PDB entry 1GJ9 | X-ray diffraction, 1.80 A resolution | chains A and B

[Chain A]
Name: Urokinase-type plasminogen activator
Source organism: Homo sapiens
Notes: fragment: short chain
UniProtKB: P00749 (UROK_HUMAN); residues 1-23 here correspond to UniProt positions 156-178 (UniProt number = residue number + 155)
Sequence (23 residues; row label = number of the first residue in the row):
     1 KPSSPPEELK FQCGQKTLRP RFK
Disordered / not traced: 1-8, 19-23

[Chain B]
Name: Urokinase-type plasminogen activator
Source organism: Homo sapiens
Notes: EC 3.4.21.73; fragment: catalytic domain; engineered mutation(s): N145A
UniProtKB: P00749 (UROK_HUMAN); the construct lacks a stretch of the UniProt sequence and is renumbered around it, so the offset changes along the chain: 16-37 = UniProt 179-200; 38-60 = UniProt 205-227; 63-97 = UniProt 234-268; 98-110 = UniProt 271-283; 5 more segments
Sequence (253 residues; numbered 16 to 250 plus 19 insertion-coded residues; 1 number in that range is skipped by the numbering (no residue carries it; nothing is unmodelled there); the number before each row is that of its first residue; a row labelled like 37A-37D holds insertion residues (37A, then the next letters in order)):
    16 IIGGEFTTIE NQPWFAAIYR RH
37A-37D RGGS
    38 VTYVCGGSLM SPCWVISATH CFI
60A-60C DYP
    61 KK
   62A E
    63 DYIVYLGRSR LNSNTQGEMK FEVENLILHK DYSAD
97A-97B TL
    98 AHHNDIALLK IRS
110A-110D KEGR
   111 CAQPSRTIQT ICLPSMYNDP QFGTSCEITG FGKEASTDYL YPEQLKMTVV KLISHRECQQ
170A-170B PH
   171 YYGSEVTTKM LCAAD
185A-185B PQ
   186 WKTDSCQGDS GGPLVCSLQG RMTLTGIVSW GR
   219 GCALK
  223A D
   224 KPGVYTRVSH FLPWIRSHTK EENGLAL
Disordered / not traced: 244-250
Disulfides: Cys42-Cys58, Cys50-Cys111, Cys136-Cys201, Cys168-Cys182, Cys191-Cys220
Differences from the reference sequence: conflict Ala145 (Asn322 in P00749)
Ligand contacts: 134 (6-fluoro-2-[2-hydroxy-3-(2-methyl-cyclohexyloxy)-phenyl]-1H-indole-5-carboxamidine): Val41, Cys42, His57, Cys58, Asp60A, Tyr151, Asp189, Ser190, Cys191, Gln192, Gly193, Ser195, Val213, Ser214, Trp215, Gly216, Arg217, Gly219, Cys220, Pro225, Gly226, Val227
From the paper describing this entry:
  - binding site for 134: His57, Asp189

[How chain A and chain B interact]
Cross-chain cystine bridges: Cys13(A)-Cys122(B)
Pairs across the interface - 25 pairs, chain A then chain B:
  Leu9(A) - Pro114(B)
  Lys10(A) - Pro114(B)
  Phe11(A) - Pro49(B)  hydrophobic
  Phe11(A) - Ala112(B)
  Phe11(A) - Gln113(B)
  Phe11(A) - Pro114(B)
  Phe11(A) - Ile118(B)
  Phe11(A) - Gln119(B)
  Phe11(A) - Thr120(B)
  Gln12(A) - Gln119(B)  hydrogen bond (backbone-side chain)
  Cys13(A) - Thr120(B)
  Cys13(A) - Ile121(B)
  Cys13(A) - Cys122(B)  disulfide
  Gly14(A) - Trp29(B)
  Gly14(A) - Thr120(B)  hydrogen bond (backbone-backbone)
  Gly14(A) - Ile121(B)
  Gly14(A) - Cys122(B)
  Gly14(A) - Met207(B)
  Gln15(A) - Gln119(B)  hydrogen bond (backbone-side chain)
  Lys16(A) - Glu25(B)
  Lys16(A) - Asn26(B)  hydrogen bond (side chain-backbone)
  Lys16(A) - Gln27(B)
  Lys16(A) - Trp29(B)
  Lys16(A) - Glu137(B)  salt bridge
  Thr17(A) - Arg116(B)
Also at the interface, not in a pair above, chain B (19 interface residues in all): Pro28, Leu46, Met157

[Summary]
9 residues of chain A face 19 of chain B across their interface; the contacts include 1 disulfide bond, 4
hydrogen bonds and 1 salt bridge. Polar pairs include Lys16(A)-Glu137(B), Gln12(A)-Gln119(B) and
Gln15(A)-Gln119(B). Bound to chain B: compound 134. From the paper: a binding site for 134 at His57(B) and
Asp189(B).
Chain A is Urokinase-type plasminogen activator and chain B is Urokinase-type plasminogen activator, both from
Homo sapiens; the structure, Engineering inhibitors highly selective for the S1 sites of SER190 trypsin-like
serine protease drug targets, was determined by X-ray diffraction, deposited together with 1GJ4, 1GJ5, 1GJ7,
1GJ8, 1GJA, 1GJB, 1GJC and 1GJD.
